7KZT - chains A and H of the 19 polymer chains in the assembly; structure by electron microscopy, 4.20 A resolution (low resolution: residue-level contacts below are approximate; hydrogen-bond / salt-bridge calls are withheld).

== Chain A ==
Molecule: Fanconi anemia group A protein
Source organism: Homo sapiens
UniProtKB: O15360 (FANCA_HUMAN); residue numbers follow UniProt; this construct covers 1-1455
Amino-acid sequence (1477 residues; row label = number of the first residue in the row):
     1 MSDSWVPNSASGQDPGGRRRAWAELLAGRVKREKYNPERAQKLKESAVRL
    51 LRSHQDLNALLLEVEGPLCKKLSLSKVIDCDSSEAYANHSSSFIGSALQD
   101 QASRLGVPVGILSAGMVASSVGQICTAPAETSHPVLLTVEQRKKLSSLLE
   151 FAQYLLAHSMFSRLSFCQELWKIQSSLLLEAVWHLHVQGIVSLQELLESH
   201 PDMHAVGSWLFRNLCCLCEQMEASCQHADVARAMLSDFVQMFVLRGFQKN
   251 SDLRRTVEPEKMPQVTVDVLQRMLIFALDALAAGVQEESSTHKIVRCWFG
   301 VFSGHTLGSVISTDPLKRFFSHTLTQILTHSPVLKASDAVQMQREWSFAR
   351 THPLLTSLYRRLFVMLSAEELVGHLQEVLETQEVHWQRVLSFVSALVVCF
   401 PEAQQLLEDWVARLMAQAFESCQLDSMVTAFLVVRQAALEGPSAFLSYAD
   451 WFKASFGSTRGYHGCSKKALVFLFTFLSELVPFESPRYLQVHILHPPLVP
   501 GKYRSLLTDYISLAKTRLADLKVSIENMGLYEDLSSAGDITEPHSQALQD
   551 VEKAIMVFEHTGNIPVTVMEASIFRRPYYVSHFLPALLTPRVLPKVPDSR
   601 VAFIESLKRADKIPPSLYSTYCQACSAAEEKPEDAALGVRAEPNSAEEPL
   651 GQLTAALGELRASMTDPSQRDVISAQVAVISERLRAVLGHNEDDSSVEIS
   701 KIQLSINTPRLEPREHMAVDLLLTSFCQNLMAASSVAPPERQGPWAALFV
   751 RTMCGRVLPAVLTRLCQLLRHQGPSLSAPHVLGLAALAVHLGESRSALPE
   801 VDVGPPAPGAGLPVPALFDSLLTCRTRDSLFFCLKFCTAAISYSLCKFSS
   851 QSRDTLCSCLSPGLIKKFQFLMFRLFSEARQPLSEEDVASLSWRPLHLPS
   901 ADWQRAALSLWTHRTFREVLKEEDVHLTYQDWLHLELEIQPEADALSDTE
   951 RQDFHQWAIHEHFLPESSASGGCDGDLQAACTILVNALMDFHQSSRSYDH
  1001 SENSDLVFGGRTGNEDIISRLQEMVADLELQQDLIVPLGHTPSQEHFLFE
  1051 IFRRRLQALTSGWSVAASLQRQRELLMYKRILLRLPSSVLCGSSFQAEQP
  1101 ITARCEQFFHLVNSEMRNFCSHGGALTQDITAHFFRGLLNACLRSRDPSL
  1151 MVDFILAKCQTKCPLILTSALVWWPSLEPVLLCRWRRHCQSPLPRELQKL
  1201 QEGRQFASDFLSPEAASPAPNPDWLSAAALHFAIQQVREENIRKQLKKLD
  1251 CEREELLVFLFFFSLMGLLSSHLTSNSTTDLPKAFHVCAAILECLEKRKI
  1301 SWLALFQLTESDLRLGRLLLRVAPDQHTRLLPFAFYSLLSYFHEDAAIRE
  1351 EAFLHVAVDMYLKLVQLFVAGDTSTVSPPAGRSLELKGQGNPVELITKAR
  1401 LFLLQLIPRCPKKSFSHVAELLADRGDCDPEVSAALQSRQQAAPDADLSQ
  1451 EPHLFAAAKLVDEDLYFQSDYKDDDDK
Not modelled in the structure: 1-18, 68-76, 129-133, 249-261, 440-445, 498-502, 525-647, 691-711, 804-812, 884-896, 997-1011, 1035-1042, 1379-1390, 1444-1477
Construct notes: expression tag (1456-1477)
Curated features (UniProtKB/Swiss-Prot):
  - motif: Arg18 to Lys34 (Nuclear localization signal)
  - modified residue: Ser1449 (Phosphoserine)
  - natural variant: Asn8 (N8K: In FANCA), Ala181 (A181V: In FANCA), Leu210 (L210R: In FANCA), Leu244 (L244F: In FANCA), Asp252 (D252G: In FANCA), Arg435 (R435C: In FANCA), His492 (H492R: In FANCA), Asp598 (D598N: In FANCA), Leu660 (L660P: In FANCA), Leu817 (L817P: In FANCA), Tyr843 (Y843D: In FANCA), Leu845 (L845P: In FANCA), 20 further natural variant entries in UniProt
What the authors report for this chain:
  - disease-associated variants - R951W: abolished growth in response to mitomycin C (MMC) (citing earlier work)
  - disease-associated variants - R951W: abolished catalytic activity on FANCD2 ubiquitination (citing earlier work)
  - disease-associated variants - L845P, E936G, R1055L, R1055W: decreased growth in response to MMC (citing earlier work)

== Chain H ==
Molecule: Fanconi anemia group G protein
Source organism: Homo sapiens
UniProtKB: O15287 (FANCG_HUMAN); residues 1-622 here = UniProt positions 1-622
Amino-acid sequence (641 residues; row label = number of the first residue in the row; numbers below 1 keep their minus sign (Met-18 is residue -18)):
   -18 MDYKDDDDKENLYFQGGGRMSRQTTSVGSSCLDLWREKNDRLVRQAKVAQ
    32 NSGLTLRRQQLAQDALEGLRGLLHSLQGLPAAVPVLPLELTVTCNFIILR
    82 ASLAQGFTEDQAQDIQRSLERVLETQEQQGPRLEQGLRELWDSVLRASCL
   132 LPELLSALHRLVGLQAALWLSADRLGDLALLLETLNGSQSGASKDLLLLL
   182 KTWSPPAEELDAPLTLQDAQGLKDVLLTAFAYRQGLQELITGNPDKALSS
   232 LHEAASGLCPRPVLVQVYTALGSCHRKMGNPQRALLYLVAALKEGSAWGP
   282 PLLEASRLYQQLGDTTAELESLELLVEALNVPCSSKAPQFLIEVELLLPP
   332 PDLASPLHCGTQSQTKHILASRCLQTGRAGDAAEHYLDLLALLLDSSEPR
   382 FSPPPSPPGPCMPEVFLEAAVALIQAGRAQDALTLCEELLSRTSSLLPKM
   432 SRLWEDARKGTKELPYCPLWVSATHLLQGQAWVQLGAQKVAISEFSRCLE
   482 LLFRATPEEKEQGAAFNCEQGCKSDAALQQLRAAALISRGLEWVASGQDT
   532 KALQDFLLSVQMCPGNRDTYFHLLQTLKRLDRRDEATALWWRLEAQTKGS
   582 HEDALWSLPLYLESYLSWIRPSDRDAFLEEFRTSLPKSCDL
Not modelled in the structure: -18 to 11, 108-114, 314-317, 425-448, 485-498, 579-585, 612-622
Construct notes: initiating methionine (-18); expression tag (-17 to 0)
Curated features (UniProtKB/Swiss-Prot):
  - modified residue: Ser7 (Phosphoserine)
  - natural variant: Leu71 (L71P: In FANCG), Ala607 (A607T: In a colorectal cancer sample)
  - mutagenesis: Ser7 (S7A: Loss of BRCA2-, FANCD2- and XRCC3-binding. No effect on complex formation with FANCA and FANCF), Ser383 (S383A: No effect on BRCA2-, FANCA-, FANCF-, nor XRCC3-binding), Ser387 (S387A: No effect on BRCA2-, FANCA-, FANCF-, nor XRCC3-binding), Gly546 (G546R: No effect on HES1-, nor FANCA-binding)

== How chain A and chain H interact ==
Residue-residue contacts - 86 pairs, chain A then chain H:
  Arg20(A) - Gln411(H)
  Arg20(A) - Thr415(H)
  Ala21(A) - Thr415(H)
  Ala21(A) - Glu418(H)
  Trp22(A) - Glu419(H)
  Trp22(A) - Arg423(H)
  Leu25(A) - Leu368(H)
  Leu25(A) - Glu419(H)
  Leu26(A) - Asp376(H)
  Ala27(A) - Ala372(H)
  Ala27(A) - Asp376(H)
  Arg29(A) - Lys347(H)
  Arg29(A) - Glu365(H)
  Arg29(A) - Asp369(H)
  Val30(A) - Asp369(H)
  Val30(A) - Ala372(H)
  Val30(A) - Leu373(H)
  Lys31(A) - Asp376(H)
  Arg32(A) - Val307(H)
  Arg32(A) - Glu308(H)
  Arg32(A) - Asn311(H)
  Arg32(A) - Gln343(H)
  Glu33(A) - Asn311(H)
  Tyr35(A) - Glu308(H)
  Tyr35(A) - Asn311(H)
  Tyr35(A) - Val312(H)
  Ala40(A) - Trp279(H)
  Leu43(A) - Leu305(H)
  Leu43(A) - Glu308(H)
  Leu43(A) - Ala309(H)
  Lys44(A) - Leu273(H)
  Lys44(A) - Lys274(H)
  Lys44(A) - Trp279(H)
  Ser46(A) - Leu305(H)
  Ala47(A) - Leu273(H)
  Ala47(A) - Leu283(H)
  Ala47(A) - Leu305(H)
  Val48(A) - Val270(H)
  Val48(A) - Leu273(H)
  Leu50(A) - Tyr290(H)
  Leu50(A) - Ala298(H)
  Leu50(A) - Glu301(H)
  Leu51(A) - Leu266(H)
  Leu51(A) - Leu269(H)
  Leu51(A) - Val270(H)
  Leu51(A) - Leu273(H)
  Leu51(A) - Ala286(H)
  Leu51(A) - Tyr290(H)
  Arg52(A) - Val270(H)
  Arg52(A) - Lys274(H)
  His54(A) - Gln263(H)
  His54(A) - Leu266(H)
  His54(A) - Asp295(H)
  His54(A) - Ala298(H)
  Gln55(A) - Gln263(H)
  Gln55(A) - Leu266(H)
  Asp56(A) - Gln263(H)
  Ala59(A) - Gln263(H)
  Leu60(A) - Gln263(H)
  Glu63(A) - Asn261(H)
  Glu63(A) - Pro262(H)
  Glu63(A) - Gln263(H)
  Glu63(A) - Arg264(H)
  Val64(A) - Arg264(H)
  Gly106(A) - Leu267(H)
  Phe1368(A) - Leu534(H)
  Phe1368(A) - Leu538(H)
  Val1369(A) - Thr531(H)
  Val1369(A) - Leu534(H)
  Val1369(A) - Gln535(H)
  Thr1373(A) - Asp565(H)
  Thr1373(A) - Glu566(H)
  Val1376(A) - Asp565(H)
  Asn1391(A) - Ala569(H)
  Val1393(A) - Arg573(H)
  Ile1396(A) - Gln542(H)
  Thr1397(A) - Arg573(H)
  Arg1400(A) - Leu539(H)
  Arg1400(A) - Gln542(H)
  Cys1428(A) - Gln535(H)
  Cys1428(A) - Leu539(H)
  Pro1430(A) - Phe484(H)
  Pro1430(A) - Leu539(H)
  Glu1431(A) - Phe484(H)
  Glu1431(A) - Arg513(H)
  Glu1431(A) - Met543(H)
Also at the interface, not in a pair above, chain A (47 interface residues in all): Glu24, Arg39, Gln41, Val1365, Asp1372, Glu1394
Also at the interface, not in a pair above, chain H (56 interface residues in all): Ser302, Leu371, Leu375, Pro380, Asp412, Asp562, Leu570

== Overview ==
47 residues of chain A face 56 of chain H across their interface. Curated annotation (UniProt) lists 4
mutagenesis sites on chain H. From the paper: L845P, E936G and R1055L of chain A, among others, reduce growth
in response to MMC; R951W of chain A abolishes growth in response to mitomycin C (MMC).
Here chain A is Fanconi anemia group A protein and chain H is Fanconi anemia group G protein, both from Homo
sapiens. Entry 7KZT (Structure of the human fanconi anaemia Core-UBE2T-ID-DNA complex in intermediate state)
was determined by electron microscopy (same publication as 7KZP, 7KZQ, 7KZR, 7KZS and 7KZV).
